PDB entry 8DLF | electron microscopy, 3.23 A resolution | chains A and E of the 6 polymer chains in the assembly

# Chain A
Molecule: Epstein-Barr nuclear antigen 1
From: Human herpesvirus 4 strain B95-8
UniProt: P03211 (EBNA1_EBVB9); residue numbers follow UniProt; this construct covers 458-617
Chain sequence (160 residues; numbered 458 to 617; the number before each row is that of its first residue):
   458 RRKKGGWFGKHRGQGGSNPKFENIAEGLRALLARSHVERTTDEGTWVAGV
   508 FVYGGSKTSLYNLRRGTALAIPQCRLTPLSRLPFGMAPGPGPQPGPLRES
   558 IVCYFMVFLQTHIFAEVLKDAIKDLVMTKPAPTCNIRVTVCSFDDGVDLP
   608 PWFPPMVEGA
UniProt features mapped onto this chain:
  - active site: Tyr518 (For site-specific DNA endonuclease activity)
  - binding site (DNA): Lys460, Lys461, Tyr518
  - site: Arg491 (Interaction dimer-dimer), Tyr518 (Interaction dimer-dimer. Required for episome maintenance and generation of immortalized B cells in the host)
  - mutagenesis: Lys460 to Lys461 (Severe loss of oriP-dependent DNA replication; loss of DNA-binding), Arg491 (R491A: Impaired cooperative DNA binding; R491E: Loss of DNA replication and cooperative DNA binding), Tyr518 (Y518A: 10 fold decrease in DNA-binding; Y518A: Complete loss of endocucleoase nicks in the DNA; Y518E: Complete loss of DNA-binding; Y518F: No effect on DNA-binding ...), Asp581 (D581A: Loss of DNA replication and cooperative DNA binding; D581E: Forms single dimer binding to DNA), Thr585 (T585P: Decreased EBNA1-DNA binding, formation of functional chromatin, and origin recognition complex recruitment at oriP)

# Chain E
Molecule: 2xfr DNA
From: Human herpesvirus 4 strain B95-8
Sequence (56 nucleotides; each row starts with the number of its first residue):
     1 ATCTGGGTAGTATATGCTATCCTAATTTATATCTGGGTAGCATAGGCTAT
    51 CCTATC

# Chain A / chain E interface
Residue-residue contacts (35):
  Arg458(A) with DA49(E), base contact; DT50(E), hydrogen bond to the phosphate; DC51(E), salt bridge to the phosphate; DC52(E), salt bridge to the phosphate
  Arg459(A) with DT48(E), hydrogen bond to the phosphate; DA49(E), salt bridge to the phosphate
  Lys460(A) with DA49(E), base contact; DT50(E), hydrogen bond to the base
  Lys461(A) with DC47(E), hydrogen bond to the phosphate; DT48(E), salt bridge to the phosphate
  Gly463(A) with DG46(E), hydrogen bond to the base
  Phe465(A) with DG46(E), base contact; DC47(E), sugar contact
  Lys467(A) with DG46(E), phosphate contact; DC47(E), salt bridge to the phosphate
  His468(A) with DG45(E), sugar contact; DG46(E), phosphate contact
  Arg469(A) with DG45(E), phosphate contact
  Gly470(A) with DG45(E), hydrogen bond to the phosphate
  Gln471(A) with DG45(E), phosphate contact; DG46(E), phosphate contact
  Gly472(A) with DG46(E), phosphate contact
  Gly473(A) with DG46(E), phosphate contact
  Lys514(A) with DA44(E), salt bridge to the phosphate
  Tyr518(A) with DG45(E), base contact; DG46(E), base contact
  Arg521(A) with DG45(E), salt bridge to the phosphate
  Arg522(A) with DG45(E), hydrogen bond to the phosphate; DG46(E), salt bridge to the phosphate
  Pro535(A) with DA44(E), sugar contact
  Leu536(A) with DT43(E), phosphate contact; DA44(E), hydrogen bond to the phosphate
  Ser537(A) with DA44(E), phosphate contact
  Arg538(A) with DA42(E), hydrogen bond to the phosphate; DT43(E), salt bridge to the phosphate
Other interface residues (no listed pair), chain A (23 interface residues in all): Gly462, Cys560

# Summary
23 residues of chain A face 11 of chain E across their interface, with 9 hydrogen bonds and 9 salt bridges.
Polar contacts include Lys460(A)-DT50(E), Gly463(A)-DG46(E) and Arg458(A)-DT50(E). From UniProt: active-site
residue Tyr518(A), 3 DNA-binding residues and 6 mutagenesis sites on chain A.
Chain A is Epstein-Barr nuclear antigen 1 and chain E is 2xfr DNA, both from Human herpesvirus 4 strain B95-8;
the structure, EBNA1 DNA binding domain (DBD) (458-617)+2 repeats of family repeat (FR) region, was determined
by electron microscopy.
